PDB entry 1P0D | X-ray diffraction, 1.90 A resolution | chain A

Chain A:
Protein: Queuine tRNA-ribosyltransferase
Organism: Zymomonas mobilis
Notes: EC 2.4.2.29
Reference sequence: P28720 (TGT_ZYMMO); residues 2-386 here correspond to UniProt positions 1-385 (UniProt number = residue number - 1)
Chain sequence (386 residues; row label = number of the first residue in the row):
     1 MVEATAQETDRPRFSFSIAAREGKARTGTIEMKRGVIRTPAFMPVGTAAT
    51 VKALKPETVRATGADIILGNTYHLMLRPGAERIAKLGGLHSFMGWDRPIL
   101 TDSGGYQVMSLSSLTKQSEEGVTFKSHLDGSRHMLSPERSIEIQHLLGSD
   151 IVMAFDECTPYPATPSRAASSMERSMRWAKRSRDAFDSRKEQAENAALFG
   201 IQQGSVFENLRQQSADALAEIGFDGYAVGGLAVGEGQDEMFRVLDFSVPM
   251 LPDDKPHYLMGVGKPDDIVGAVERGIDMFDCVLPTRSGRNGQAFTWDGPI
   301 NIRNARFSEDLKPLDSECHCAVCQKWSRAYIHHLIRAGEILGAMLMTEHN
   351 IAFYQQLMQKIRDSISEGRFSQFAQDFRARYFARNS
Unresolved in the structure: 1-10, 125-133, 383-386
Construct notes: cloning artifact (1)
Metal / ion sites: Zn2+: Cys-318, Cys-320, Cys-323, His-349

Overview:
The Zn2+ site is built by Cys-318, Cys-320, Cys-323 and His-349.
Chain A is Queuine tRNA-ribosyltransferase (Zymomonas mobilis); the structure, CRYSTAL STRUCTURE OF ZYMOMONAS
MOBILIS tRNA-GUANINE TRANSGLYCOSYLASE (TGT) CRYSTALLISED AT PH 5.5, was determined by X-ray diffraction,
deposited together with 1OZM, 1OZQ, 1P0B and 1P0E.
